PDB entry 8BH3 | electron microscopy, 4.55 A resolution (low resolution: residue-level contacts below are approximate; hydrogen-bond / salt-bridge calls are withheld) | chains T and j of the 18 polymer chains in the assembly

Chain T:
Molecule: X-ray repair cross-complementing protein 6
Source organism: Homo sapiens
Notes: EC 3.6.4.-, 4.2.99.-
UniProt: P12956 (XRCC6_HUMAN); numbering as in UniProt (aligned over 1-609)
Sequence (609 residues; row label = number of the first residue in the row):
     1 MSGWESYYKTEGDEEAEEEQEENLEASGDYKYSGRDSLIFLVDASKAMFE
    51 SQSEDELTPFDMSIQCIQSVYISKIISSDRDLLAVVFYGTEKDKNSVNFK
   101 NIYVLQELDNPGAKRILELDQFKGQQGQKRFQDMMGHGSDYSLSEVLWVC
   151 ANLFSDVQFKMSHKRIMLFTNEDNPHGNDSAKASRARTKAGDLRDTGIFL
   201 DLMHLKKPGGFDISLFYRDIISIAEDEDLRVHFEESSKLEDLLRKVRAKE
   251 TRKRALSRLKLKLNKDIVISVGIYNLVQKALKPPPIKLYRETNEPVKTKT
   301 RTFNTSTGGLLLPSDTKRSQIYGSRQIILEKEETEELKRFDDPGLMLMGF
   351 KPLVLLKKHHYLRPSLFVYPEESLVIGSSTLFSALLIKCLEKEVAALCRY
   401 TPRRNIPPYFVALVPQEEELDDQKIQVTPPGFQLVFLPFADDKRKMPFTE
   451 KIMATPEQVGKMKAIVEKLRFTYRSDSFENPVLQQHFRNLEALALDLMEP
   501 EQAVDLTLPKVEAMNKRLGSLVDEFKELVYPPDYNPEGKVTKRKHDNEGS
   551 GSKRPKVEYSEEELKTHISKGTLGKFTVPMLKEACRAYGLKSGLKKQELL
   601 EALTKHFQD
Not modelled in the structure: 1-31, 224-228, 539-609
Curated features (UniProtKB/Swiss-Prot):
  - region: Val578 to Glu583 (Interaction with BAX)
  - active site: Lys31 (Schiff-base intermediate with DNA)
  - modified residue: Ser2 (N-acetylserine), Ser6 (Phosphoserine), Ser27 (Phosphoserine), Lys31 (N6-acetyllysine), Ser51 (Phosphoserine), Ser306 (Phosphoserine), Lys317 (N6-acetyllysine), Lys331 (N6-acetyllysine), Lys338 (N6-acetyllysine), Thr455 (Phosphothreonine), Lys461 (N6-acetyllysine), Ser477 (Phosphoserine), Ser520 (Phosphoserine), Lys539 (N6-acetyllysine), Lys542 (N6-acetyllysine), Lys544 (N6-acetyllysine), Ser550 (Phosphoserine), Lys553 (N6-acetyllysine), Lys556 (N6-acetyllysine), Ser560 (Phosphoserine) and 1 more in UniProt
  - cross-link (Glycyl lysine isopeptide (Lys-Gly)): Lys287 (interchain with G-Cter in SUMO2), Lys317 (interchain with G-Cter in SUMO2), Lys556 (interchain with G-Cter in SUMO2)
  - mutagenesis: Lys31 (K31A: Diminishes the ability to form a Schiff base. Abolishes adduct formation; when associated with A-160 and A-164), Lys160 (K160A: Abolishes adduct formation; when associated with A-31 and A-160), Lys164 (K164A: Abolishes adduct formation; when associated with A-31 and A-164), Lys539 (K539Q: Complete loss of suppression of BAX-induced apoptosis; K539R: No effect on suppression of BAX-induced apoptosis), Lys542 (K542Q: Complete loss of suppression of BAX-induced apoptosis; K542R: No effect on suppression of BAX-induced apoptosis), Lys544 (K544R: No effect on suppression of BAX-induced apoptosis), Lys553 (K553Q: Partial loss of suppression of BAX-induced apoptosis; K553R: No effect on suppression of BAX-induced apoptosis), Lys556 (K556R: No effect on suppression of BAX-induced apoptosis), Lys570 (K570R: Loss of methylation; loss of anti-apoptotic activity; no effect on XRCC5 stabilization)
From the paper describing this entry:
  - mutagenesis - H163A, R165E, F471E, R517E: decreased co-localization with Protein PAXX

Chain j:
Molecule: 25-nt DNA strand
Sequence (25 nucleotides; each row starts with the number of its first residue):
    14 TAATAATAGTTTTTAGTTTATTGGG

Interface between chain T and chain j:
Contacting residue pairs (5; chain T residue first):
  Thr251(T) - DT25(j)
  Arg254(T) - DT24(j)
  Leu256(T) - DT26(j)
  Asn275(T) - DT26(j)
  Gln278(T) - DT26(j)
Also at the interface, not in a pair above, chain j (4 interface residues in all): DT23

Overview:
5 residues of chain T and 4 residues of chain j are in contact. UniProt lists active-site residue Lys31(T) and
9 mutagenesis sites on chain T. From the paper: H163A, R165E and F471E of chain T, among others, reduce
co-localization with Protein PAXX.
Chain T is X-ray repair cross-complementing protein 6 (Homo sapiens) and chain j is a 25-nt DNA strand; the
structure, DNA-PK Ku80 mediated dimer bound to PAXX, was determined by electron microscopy, deposited together
with 8ASC, 7ZYG, 8BHV, 8BHY and 7ZWA.
